7W18 - chain A; structure by X-ray diffraction, 1.70 A resolution.

# Chain A
Name: Alginate lyase
Organism: Neopyropia yezoensis
Reference sequence: D2KX85 (D2KX85_PYRYE); residues 1-241 here = UniProt positions 1-241
Chain sequence (241 residues; numbered 1 to 241; the number before each row is that of its first residue):
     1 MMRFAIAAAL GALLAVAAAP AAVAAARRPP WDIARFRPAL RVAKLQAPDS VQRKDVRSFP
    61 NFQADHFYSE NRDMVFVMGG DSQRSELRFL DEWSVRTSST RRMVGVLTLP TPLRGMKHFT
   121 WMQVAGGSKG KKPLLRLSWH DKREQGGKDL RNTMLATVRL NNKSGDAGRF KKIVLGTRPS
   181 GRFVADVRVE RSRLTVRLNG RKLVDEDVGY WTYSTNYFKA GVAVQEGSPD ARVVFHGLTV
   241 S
Disordered / not traced: 1-26, 146-148
Differences from the reference sequence: engineered mutation A125 (His in D2KX85), A223 (Tyr in D2KX85)
Residues lining bound ligands: beta-D-mannopyranuronic acid (BEM): K44, Q46, D55, R84, R88, H118, Q123, A125, K131, K132, P133, R136, T157, R159, F170, K172, Y217, K219, A223, Q225
Reported in the primary citation:
  - binding site for beta-D-mannopyranuronic acid: K44, Q46, D55, R84, R88, Q123, K131, R136, R159, K172
  - specificity-determining residues: T108 to K117, R159 to F170

# In short
Bound to chain A: beta-D-mannopyranuronic acid. From the paper: a binding site for beta-D-mannopyranuronic
acid at K44, Q46 and D55 among others; specificity determinants T108 and R159.
Chain A is Alginate lyase (Neopyropia yezoensis); the structure, Complex structure of alginate lyase PyAly
with M5, was determined by X-ray diffraction together with 7W12, 7W13 and 7W16 from the same study.
